Entry 5MLU (X-ray diffraction, 2.80 A resolution); this record covers chains F and I of the 11 polymer chains in the assembly.

Chain F:
Name: Histone H4
Organism: Xenopus laevis
UniProt: P62799 (H4_XENLA); residues 19-102 here correspond to UniProt positions 20-103 (UniProt number = residue number + 1)
Chain sequence (84 residues; each row starts with the number of its first residue):
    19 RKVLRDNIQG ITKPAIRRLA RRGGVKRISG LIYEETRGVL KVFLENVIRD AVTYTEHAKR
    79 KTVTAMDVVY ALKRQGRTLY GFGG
Disordered / not traced: 19-24
Curated features (UniProtKB/Swiss-Prot):
  - modified residue: Lys20 (N6,N6,N6-trimethyllysine), Lys31 (N6-(2-hydroxyisobutyryl)lysine), Lys44 (N6-(2-hydroxyisobutyryl)lysine), Ser47 (Phosphoserine), Tyr51 (Phosphotyrosine), Lys59 (N6-(2-hydroxyisobutyryl)lysine), Lys77 (N6-(2-hydroxyisobutyryl)lysine), Lys79 (N6-(2-hydroxyisobutyryl)lysine), Tyr88 (Phosphotyrosine), Lys91 (N6-(2-hydroxyisobutyryl)lysine)
  - cross-link (Glycyl lysine isopeptide (Lys-Gly)): Lys31 (interchain with G-Cter in UFM1), Lys91 (interchain with G-Cter in ubiquitin)

Chain I:
Molecule: 145-nt DNA strand
Organism: Escherichia coli
Sequence (145 nucleotides; each row starts with the number of its first residue; numbers below 1 keep their minus sign (DA-72 is residue -72)):
   -72 ATCGATGTAT ATATCTGACA CGTGCCTGGA GACTAGGGAG TAATCCCCTT GGCGGTTAAA
   -12 ACGCGGGGGA CAGCGCGTAC GTGCGTTTAA GCGGTGCTAG AGCTGTCTAC GACCAATTGA
    48 GCGGCCTCGG CACCGGGATT CTGAT
Ion coordination: Mn2+ site 1 near DA-72 (its only coordinating residue here); Mn2+ site 2 near DA-34 (its only coordinating residue here)

Chain F / chain I interface:
Contacting residue pairs (11):
  Arg35(F) - DG8(I)  salt bridge to the phosphate
  Arg45(F) - DC7(I)  hydrogen bond to the sugar
  Arg45(F) - DG8(I)  phosphate contact
  Ile46(F) - DC7(I)  sugar contact
  Ile46(F) - DG8(I)  hydrogen bond to the phosphate
  Ser47(F) - DC7(I)  hydrogen bond to the phosphate
  Gly48(F) - DC7(I)  hydrogen bond to the phosphate
  Arg78(F) - DA28(I)  phosphate contact
  Lys79(F) - DG27(I)  phosphate contact
  Lys79(F) - DA28(I)  hydrogen bond to the phosphate
  Thr80(F) - DA28(I)  hydrogen bond to the phosphate
Other interface residues (no listed pair), chain F (11 interface residues in all): Arg39, Lys44, Lys77
Other interface residues (no listed pair), chain I (7 interface residues in all): DA6, DT9, DG29

In short:
Chain F and chain I form an interface of 11 and 7 residues respectively; the contacts include 6 hydrogen bonds
and 1 salt bridge. Polar pairs include Arg45(F)-DC7(I), Ile46(F)-DG8(I) and Ser47(F)-DC7(I).
Chain F is Histone H4 (Xenopus laevis) and chain I is a 145-nt DNA strand (Escherichia coli); the structure,
Crystal structure of the PFV GAG CBS bound to a mononucleosome, was determined by X-ray diffraction.
